Entry 4GKO (X-ray diffraction, 3.30 A resolution); this record covers chains B and H of the 4 polymer chains in the assembly.

Chain B:
Name: Ig epsilon chain C region
Organism: Homo sapiens
UniProt: P01854 (IGHE_HUMAN); residues 328-547 here correspond to UniProt positions 209-428 (UniProt number = residue number - 119)
Chain sequence (223 residues; row label = number of the first residue in the row):
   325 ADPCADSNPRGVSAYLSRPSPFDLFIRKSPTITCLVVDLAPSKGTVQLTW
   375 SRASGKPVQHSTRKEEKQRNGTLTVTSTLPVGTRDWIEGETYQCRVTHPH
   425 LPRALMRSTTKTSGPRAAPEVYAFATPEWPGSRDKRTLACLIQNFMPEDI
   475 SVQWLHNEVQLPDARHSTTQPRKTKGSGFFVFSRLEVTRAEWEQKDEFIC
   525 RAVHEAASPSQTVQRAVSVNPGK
Not modelled in the structure: 325-335, 362-364, 546-547
Differences from the reference sequence: expression tag (325-327); conflict Gln371 (Asn252 in P01854), Gln383 (Asn264 in P01854)
UniProt features mapped onto this chain:
  - glycosylation: Asn394 (N-linked (GlcNAc...) asparagine)
Disulfide bonds: Cys358-Cys418, Cys464-Cys524

Chain H:
Name: Low affinity immunoglobulin epsilon Fc receptor
Organism: Homo sapiens
UniProt: P06734 (FCER2_HUMAN); numbering as in UniProt (aligned over 156-298)
Chain sequence (143 residues; numbered 156 to 298; the number before each row is that of its first residue):
   156 SGFVCNTCPEKWINFQRKCYYFGKGTKQWVHARYACDDMEGQLVSIHSPE
   206 EQDFLTKHASHTGSWIGLRNLDLKGEFIWVDGSHVDYSNWAPGEPTSRSQ
   256 GEDCVMMRGSGRWNDAFCDRKLGAWVCDRLATCTPPASEGSAE
Not modelled in the structure: 156-157, 291-298
UniProt features mapped onto this chain:
  - binding site (Ca(2+)): Glu249, Thr251, Asn269, Asp270
  - glycosylation: Ser296 (O-linked (Xyl...) (chondroitin sulfate) serine)
Disulfide bonds: Cys160-Cys288, Cys163-Cys174, Cys191-Cys282, Cys259-Cys273
Metal / ion sites: Ca2+: Glu249, Thr251, Glu257, Asp270
What the authors report for this chain:
  - mutagenesis - E249A, D258A, D270A: abolished binding to Ca2+
  - mutagenesis - S252A, N269D: unchanged binding to Ca2+
  - mutagenesis - N269A (2-fold): increased binding to Ca2+

How chain B and chain H interact:
Contacting residue pairs (34; chain B residue first):
  Lys352(B) - Leu228(H)
  Arg376(B) - Tyr189(H)  hydrogen bond
  Ser378(B) - His186(H)
  Ser378(B) - Tyr189(H)
  Lys380(B) - Asp193(H)  salt bridge
  Arg408(B) - Leu226(H)
  Asp409(B) - Arg188(H)  salt bridge
  Asp409(B) - Tyr189(H)  hydrogen bond
  Glu412(B) - Trp184(H)
  Glu412(B) - Val185(H)
  Glu412(B) - Arg188(H)  salt bridge
  Glu412(B) - Arg224(H)  salt bridge
  Glu412(B) - Cys273(H)
  Gly413(B) - Gln183(H)
  Gly413(B) - Val185(H)
  Glu414(B) - Val185(H)
  Glu414(B) - His186(H)  salt bridge
  Glu414(B) - Tyr189(H)
  Ser437(B) - Phe272(H)
  Ser437(B) - Cys273(H)
  Ser437(B) - Asp274(H)  hydrogen bond
  Gly438(B) - Gln255(H)
  Gly438(B) - Gly256(H)
  Gly438(B) - Phe272(H)
  Pro439(B) - Gln255(H)
  Arg440(B) - Asp227(H)  salt bridge
  Arg440(B) - Ser254(H)  hydrogen bond
  Arg440(B) - Gln255(H)  hydrogen bond (backbone-backbone)
  Arg440(B) - Gly256(H)
  Arg440(B) - Asp258(H)  salt bridge
  Glu529(B) - Asp227(H)
  Ser534(B) - Leu228(H)
  Gln535(B) - Asp227(H)  hydrogen bond (side chain-backbone)
  Gln535(B) - Leu228(H)
Other interface residues (no listed pair), chain B (20 interface residues in all): Phe349, Ala377, Ile411, Thr415

Summary:
Chain B and chain H form an interface of 20 and 18 residues respectively, with 6 hydrogen bonds and 7 salt
bridges. Polar pairs include Lys380(B)-Asp193(H), Asp409(B)-Arg188(H) and Glu412(B)-Arg188(H). The paper
reports that E249A, D258A and D270A of chain H abolish binding to Ca2+; N269A of chain H increases binding to
Ca2+; 6 substitutions were tested in all.
Here chain B is Ig epsilon chain C region and chain H is Low affinity immunoglobulin epsilon Fc receptor, both
from Homo sapiens. Entry 4GKO (Crystal structure of the calcium2+-bound human IgE-Fc(epsilon)3-4 bound to its
B cell receptor derCD23) was determined by X-ray diffraction.
